4PU6 - chains A and B of the 4 polymer chains in the assembly; structure by X-ray diffraction, 2.30 A resolution.

[Chain A]
Name: L-asparaginase alpha subunit
Source organism: Phaseolus vulgaris
Notes: EC 3.5.1.1; fragment: n-terminal subunit alpha
UniProt: V7CU13 (V7CU13_PHAVU); residue numbers follow UniProt; this construct covers 1-195
Chain sequence (197 residues; row label = number of the first residue in the row; numbers below 1 keep their minus sign (Gly-1 is residue -1)):
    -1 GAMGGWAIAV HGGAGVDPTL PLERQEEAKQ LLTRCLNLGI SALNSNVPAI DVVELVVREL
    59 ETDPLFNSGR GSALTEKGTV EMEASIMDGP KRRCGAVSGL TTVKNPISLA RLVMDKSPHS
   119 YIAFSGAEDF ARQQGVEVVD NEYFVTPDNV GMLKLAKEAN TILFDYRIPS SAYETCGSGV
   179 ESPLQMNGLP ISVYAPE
Not modelled in the structure: -1 to 1, 159-195
Sequence notes: expression tag (-1 to 0)
Metal / ion sites: K+ site 1: Leu58, Glu59, Asp61, Phe64, Ser66, Arg68; K+ site 2: Val111, Met112, Ser115, His117

[Chain B]
Name: L-asparaginase beta subunit
Source organism: Phaseolus vulgaris
Notes: EC 3.5.1.1; fragment: c-terminal subunit beta
UniProt: V7CU13 (V7CU13_PHAVU); residues 196-326 here = UniProt positions 196-326
Chain sequence (131 residues; row label = number of the first residue in the row):
   196 TVGCVVVDRE GRCAAATSTG GLMNKMTGRI GDSPLIGAGT YACDVCGVSC TGEGEAIIRG
   256 TLAREVAAVM EYKGLKLHQA VDFVIKHRLD EGKAGLIAVS NTGEVACGFN CNGMFRACAT
   316 EDGFMEVAIW D
Small-molecule neighbours: aspartic acid (ASP): Thr196, Thr214, Gly216, Leu217, Arg224, Gly226, Asp227, Ser228, Thr246, Gly247, Glu248, Gly249, Ile252

[Chain A / chain B interface]
Contacting residue pairs (173):
  Gly3(A) - Gly298(B)
  Gly3(A) - Glu316(B)
  Trp4(A) - Val202(B)
  Trp4(A) - Asp203(B)
  Trp4(A) - Arg204(B)
  Trp4(A) - Ala314(B)
  Trp4(A) - Thr315(B)
  Trp4(A) - Glu316(B)  hydrogen bond (backbone-backbone)
  Ala5(A) - Val201(B)
  Ala5(A) - Val202(B)  hydrogen bond (backbone-backbone)
  Ala5(A) - Gly298(B)
  Ala5(A) - Glu299(B)
  Ala5(A) - Ala314(B)
  Ala5(A) - Thr315(B)
  Ile6(A) - Val200(B)
  Ile6(A) - Val201(B)  hydrophobic
  Ile6(A) - Val300(B)
  Ile6(A) - Cys313(B)
  Ile6(A) - Ala314(B)  hydrogen bond (backbone-backbone)
  Ala7(A) - Cys199(B)  hydrogen bond (backbone-side chain)
  Ala7(A) - Val200(B)  hydrogen bond (backbone-backbone)
  Ala7(A) - Ile292(B)
  Ala7(A) - Val300(B)  hydrophobic
  Ala7(A) - Ala312(B)
  Val8(A) - Gly198(B)
  Val8(A) - Cys199(B)  hydrophobic
  Val8(A) - Ile292(B)
  Val8(A) - Arg311(B)
  Val8(A) - Ala312(B)  hydrogen bond (backbone-backbone)
  His9(A) - Thr196(B)
  His9(A) - Val197(B)
  His9(A) - Gly198(B)  hydrogen bond (backbone-backbone)
  His9(A) - Ser244(B)  hydrogen bond
  His9(A) - Cys245(B)
  His9(A) - Thr246(B)
  His9(A) - Ile292(B)
  His9(A) - Phe310(B)
  Gly10(A) - Thr196(B)
  Gly10(A) - Phe310(B)  hydrogen bond (backbone-backbone)
  Gly11(A) - Thr196(B)  hydrogen bond (backbone-backbone)
  Gly11(A) - Thr246(B)
  Gly11(A) - Met309(B)
  Gly11(A) - Phe310(B)  hydrogen bond (backbone-backbone)
  Ala12(A) - Thr246(B)  hydrogen bond (backbone-side chain)
  Ala12(A) - Cys306(B)  hydrophobic
  Ala12(A) - Gly308(B)
  Ala12(A) - Met309(B)  hydrophobic
  Gly13(A) - Cys306(B)
  Gly13(A) - Asn307(B)
  Gly13(A) - Gly308(B)  hydrogen bond (backbone-backbone)
  Val14(A) - Asn307(B)  hydrogen bond (backbone-side chain)
  Val14(A) - Gly308(B)
  Val14(A) - Met309(B)
  Val14(A) - Ile324(B)  hydrophobic
  Val14(A) - Trp325(B)  hydrophobic
  Asp15(A) - Asn307(B)
  Asp15(A) - Trp325(B)
  Pro16(A) - Asn307(B)
  Pro16(A) - Trp325(B)
  Leu18(A) - Trp325(B)  hydrophobic
  Gln23(A) - Ile324(B)
  Gln23(A) - Trp325(B)  hydrogen bond
  Ala26(A) - Phe310(B)  hydrophobic
  Lys27(A) - Val322(B)
  Leu30(A) - Phe310(B)  hydrophobic
  Leu30(A) - Arg311(B)
  Thr31(A) - Val322(B)
  Leu34(A) - Ala312(B)
  Leu34(A) - Cys313(B)
  Leu34(A) - Ala314(B)  hydrophobic
  Leu34(A) - Met320(B)  hydrophobic
  Ile38(A) - Ala314(B)  hydrophobic
  Leu41(A) - Val201(B)  hydrophobic
  Leu41(A) - Asp203(B)
  Leu41(A) - Arg204(B)
  Asn42(A) - Arg204(B)  hydrogen bond (backbone-side chain)
  Asn44(A) - Arg204(B)  hydrogen bond
  Pro46(A) - Asp203(B)
  Pro46(A) - Arg207(B)
  Ala47(A) - Val201(B)  hydrophobic
  Ala47(A) - Asp203(B)  hydrogen bond (backbone-side chain)
  Ala47(A) - Arg207(B)
  Ala47(A) - Ala209(B)
  Ile48(A) - Ala209(B)  hydrophobic
  Val50(A) - Val201(B)  hydrophobic
  Val51(A) - Cys199(B)
  Val51(A) - Val201(B)  hydrophobic
  Val51(A) - Ala209(B)
  Val51(A) - Ala210(B)
  Val51(A) - Ala211(B)  hydrophobic
  Val54(A) - Cys199(B)  hydrophobic
  Val55(A) - Cys199(B)  hydrophobic
  Val55(A) - Ala211(B)  hydrophobic
  Val55(A) - Ser213(B)
  Leu58(A) - Val197(B)  hydrophobic
  Leu58(A) - Gly198(B)
  Glu59(A) - Ser213(B)  hydrogen bond
  Phe64(A) - Val197(B)  hydrophobic
  Phe64(A) - Phe310(B)  hydrophobic
  Asn65(A) - Thr196(B)  hydrogen bond (backbone-backbone)
  Asn65(A) - Thr214(B)
  Asn65(A) - Gly215(B)  hydrogen bond (side chain-backbone)
  Asn65(A) - Gly216(B)  hydrogen bond (side chain-backbone)
  Ser66(A) - Val197(B)
  Ser66(A) - Ser213(B)
  Ser66(A) - Thr214(B)
  Ser66(A) - Gly215(B)
  Ser70(A) - Gly215(B)
  Ala71(A) - Gly216(B)
  Ala71(A) - Met218(B)  hydrophobic
  Leu72(A) - Leu217(B)
  Leu72(A) - Met218(B)
  Leu72(A) - Asn219(B)  hydrogen bond (backbone-backbone)
  Thr73(A) - Asn219(B)
  Thr73(A) - Lys220(B)
  Glu74(A) - Asn219(B)
  Glu74(A) - Lys220(B)  hydrogen bond (backbone-backbone)
  Glu74(A) - Met221(B)
  Glu74(A) - Thr222(B)  hydrogen bond (side chain-backbone)
  Lys75(A) - Thr222(B)  hydrogen bond
  Glu79(A) - Gly215(B)
  Glu79(A) - Lys220(B)  hydrogen bond (backbone-side chain)
  Glu79(A) - Thr222(B)
  Glu79(A) - Gly223(B)  hydrogen bond (side chain-backbone)
  Met80(A) - Thr214(B)
  Glu81(A) - Ser213(B)
  Glu81(A) - Thr214(B)  hydrogen bond (backbone-backbone)
  Glu81(A) - Ile225(B)
  Glu81(A) - Gly226(B)  hydrogen bond (side chain-backbone)
  Glu81(A) - Pro229(B)
  Ala82(A) - Thr212(B)
  Ala82(A) - Ser213(B)
  Ala82(A) - Pro229(B)
  Ser83(A) - Ala211(B)
  Ser83(A) - Thr212(B)  hydrogen bond (backbone-backbone)
  Ser83(A) - Ser228(B)  hydrogen bond (side chain-backbone)
  Ser83(A) - Pro229(B)
  Ser83(A) - Thr235(B)  hydrogen bond
  Ile84(A) - Ala210(B)
  Met85(A) - Ala209(B)
  Met85(A) - Ala210(B)  hydrogen bond (backbone-backbone)
  Met85(A) - Ile231(B)  hydrophobic
  Met85(A) - Tyr236(B)  hydrophobic
  Met85(A) - Ala237(B)  hydrogen bond (side chain-backbone)
  Asp86(A) - Cys208(B)
  Asp86(A) - Ala209(B)
  Gly87(A) - Cys208(B)  hydrogen bond (backbone-backbone)
  Gly87(A) - Ala237(B)
  Gly87(A) - Cys238(B)
  Gly87(A) - Asp239(B)
  Pro88(A) - Arg207(B)
  Pro88(A) - Cys208(B)
  Pro88(A) - Asp239(B)
  Arg90(A) - Tyr236(B)
  Arg90(A) - Ala237(B)
  Arg90(A) - Cys238(B)
  Cys92(A) - Ile231(B)  hydrophobic
  Ala94(A) - Pro229(B)
  Val95(A) - Pro229(B)
  Ser96(A) - Ile225(B)
  Ser96(A) - Pro229(B)
  Pro104(A) - Ser213(B)
  Ile105(A) - Ala211(B)  hydrophobic
  Ile105(A) - Thr212(B)
  Tyr119(A) - Ile225(B)
  Tyr119(A) - Pro229(B)
  Tyr119(A) - Leu230(B)
  Phe122(A) - Gly223(B)
  Asn147(A) - Met218(B)
  Met150(A) - Met218(B)  hydrophobic
  Leu151(A) - Met218(B)  hydrophobic
  Leu151(A) - Asn219(B)
  Lys155(A) - Asn219(B)
Interface residues without a listed pair, chain A (71 interface residues in all): Gly2, Ser43, Val45, Ala154, Asn158
Interface residues without a listed pair, chain B (65 interface residues in all): Arg224, Ala289, Gly290, Val294, Thr297, Ala323

[Overview]
71 residues of chain A and 65 residues of chain B are in contact, with 36 hydrogen bonds. Polar pairs include
Ala7(A)-Cys199(B), His9(A)-Ser244(B) and Ala12(A)-Thr246(B). Ligands of chain B: aspartic acid. Leu58(A),
Glu59(A), Asp61(A), Phe64(A), Ser66(A) and Arg68(A) form the K+ site 1.
Here chain A is L-asparaginase alpha subunit and chain B is L-asparaginase beta subunit, both from Phaseolus
vulgaris. Entry 4PU6 (Crystal structure of potassium-dependent plant-type L-asparaginase from Phaseolus
vulgaris in complex with K+ cations) was determined by X-ray diffraction together with 4PV2 and 4PV3 from the
same study.
